Entry 4R2C (X-ray diffraction, 1.89 A resolution); this record covers chains A and C of the 3 polymer chains in the assembly.

Chain A:
Molecule: Early growth response protein 1
Organism: Homo sapiens
Notes: fragment: Zinc Finger 1-3
UniProt: P18146 (EGR1_HUMAN); residues 335-423 here = UniProt positions 335-423
Chain sequence (94 residues; each row starts with the number of its first residue):
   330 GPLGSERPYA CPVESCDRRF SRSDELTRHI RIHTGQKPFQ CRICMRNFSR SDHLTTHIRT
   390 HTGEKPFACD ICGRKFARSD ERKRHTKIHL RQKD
Unresolved in the structure: 330-334, 421-423
Sequence notes: expression tag (330-334)
Swiss-Prot annotation at these positions:
  - zinc finger: Tyr338 to His362 (C2H2-type 1), Phe368 to His390 (C2H2-type 2), Phe396 to His418 (C2H2-type 3)
  - site (Interaction with DNA): Arg336, Arg347, Arg351, Arg357, Arg375, Arg379, Arg403, Arg407, Arg413
Metal / ion sites: Zn2+ site 1: Cys340, Cys345, His358, His362; K+: Cys340, Val342, Cys345; Zn2+ site 2: Cys370, Cys373, His386, His390; Zn2+ site 3: Cys398, Cys401, His414, His418
What the authors report for this chain:
  - binding site for the 11-nt DNA strand: Arg351, Glu354
  - conformationally variable residues (side-chain flip): Glu354

Chain C:
Molecule: 11-nt DNA strand
Sequence (11 nucleotides; numbered 1 to 11; the number before each row is that of its first residue):
     1 TAXGCCCACG C
Modified / non-standard residues: 5HC (2'-deoxy-5-(hydroxymethyl)cytidine 5'-(dihydrogen phosphate)) at position 3

How chain A and chain C interact:
Contacting residue pairs - 14 pairs, chain A then chain C:
  Arg351(A) with DA2(C), base contact
  Ser352(A) with DT1(C), base contact
  Asp353(A) with DT1(C), base contact; DA2(C), hydrogen bond to the base
  Thr356(A) with DT1(C), phosphate contact
  Arg357(A) with DG4(C), base contact
  Arg379(A) with DC5(C), base contact
  Asp381(A) with DG4(C), base contact; DC5(C), hydrogen bond to the base
  Arg407(A) with DA8(C), base contact
  Ser408(A) with DC6(C), hydrogen bond to the phosphate
  Asp409(A) with DA8(C), hydrogen bond to the base
  Lys412(A) with DC7(C), salt bridge to the phosphate
  Arg413(A) with DG10(C), base contact
Interface residues without a listed pair, chain A (15 interface residues in all): Arg360, Phe368, Phe396
Interface residues without a listed pair, chain C (10 interface residues in all): 5HC_3, DC9

Overview:
Chain A and chain C form an interface of 15 and 10 residues respectively, with 4 hydrogen bonds and 1 salt
bridge. Among the polar pairs are Asp353(A)-DA2(C), Asp381(A)-DC5(C) and Asp409(A)-DA8(C). The paper reports a
binding site for the 11-nt DNA strand at Arg351(A) and Glu354(A); conformational variability at Glu354(A).
Chain A is Early growth response protein 1 (Homo sapiens) and chain C is an 11-nt DNA strand; the structure,
Egr1/Zif268 zinc fingers in complex with hydroxymethylated DNA, was determined by X-ray diffraction (same
publication as 4R2A, 4R2D, 4R2E, 4R2P, 4R2Q, 4R2R and 4R2S).
